Entry 5A70 (X-ray diffraction, 1.60 A resolution); this record covers chains A and B of the 4 polymer chains in the assembly.

Chain A (and B):
Name: LECB
From: Pseudomonas aeruginosa
Notes: chain B of this document is another copy of the same molecule, construct and numbering; everything in this record applies to it too
Reference sequence: U8MRX2 (U8MRX2_PSEAI); residues 1-114 here correspond to UniProt positions 2-115 (UniProt number = residue number + 1)
Sequence (114 residues; row label = number of the first residue in the row):
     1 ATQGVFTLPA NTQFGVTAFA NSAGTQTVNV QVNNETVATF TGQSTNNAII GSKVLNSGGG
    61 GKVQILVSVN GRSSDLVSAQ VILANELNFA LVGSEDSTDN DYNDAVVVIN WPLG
Metal / ion sites: Ca2+ site 1: Asn-21, Asp-101, Asn-103, Asp-104 (together with alpha-L-fucopyranose) (shared with Gly-114(B) of chain B); Ca2+ site 2: Glu-95, Asp-99, Asp-101, Asp-104 (together with alpha-L-fucopyranose); Ca2+ site 3: Gly-114 (together with alpha-L-fucopyranose) (shared with Asn-21(B), Asp-101(B), Asn-103(B), Asp-104(B) of chain B)
Reported in the primary citation:
  - binding site for alpha-L-fucopyranose: Asn-21, Ala-23, Thr-45, Asp-96, Asp-99, Asp-101, Gly-114
  - binding site for N-acetylglucosamine: Asp-96, Ser-97

Interface between chain A and chain B:
Contacting residue pairs (50):
  Gly-15(A) with Asn-47(B)
  Thr-17(A) with Phe-19(B)
  Phe-19(A) with Thr-17(B)
  Asn-21(A) with Leu-113(B); Gly-114(B), hydrogen bond (side chain-backbone)
  Thr-45(A) with Gly-114(B)
  Asn-46(A) with Val-54(B)
  Asn-47(A) with Gly-15(B); Asn-110(B), hydrogen bond; Leu-113(B)
  Ile-49(A) with Ile-49(B), hydrophobic; Ser-52(B)
  Ser-52(A) with Ile-49(B)
  Val-54(A) with Asn-46(B)
  Val-77(A) with Leu-83(B)
  Ser-78(A) with Leu-83(B)
  Ala-79(A) with Leu-83(B), hydrophobic
  Val-81(A) with Leu-91(B), hydrophobic
  Leu-83(A) with Val-77(B), hydrophobic; Ser-78(B); Ala-79(B), hydrophobic
  Ala-84(A) with Tyr-102(B), hydrophobic
  Glu-86(A) with Asn-100(B); Asp-101(B)
  Leu-87(A) with Gly-93(B); Tyr-102(B)
  Phe-89(A) with Leu-91(B), hydrophobic; Val-106(B), hydrophobic; Val-108(B), hydrophobic
  Leu-91(A) with Val-81(B), hydrophobic; Phe-89(B), hydrophobic
  Gly-93(A) with Leu-87(B)
  Asn-100(A) with Glu-86(B)
  Asp-101(A) with Glu-86(B); Gly-114(B)
  Tyr-102(A) with Leu-87(B)
  Asn-103(A) with Pro-112(B), hydrogen bond (side chain-backbone); Leu-113(B); Gly-114(B), hydrogen bond (side chain-backbone)
  Val-106(A) with Phe-89(B), hydrophobic
  Val-108(A) with Phe-89(B), hydrophobic
  Asn-110(A) with Asn-47(B), hydrogen bond
  Pro-112(A) with Asn-103(B), hydrogen bond (backbone-side chain)
  Leu-113(A) with Asn-21(B); Asn-47(B); Asn-103(B)
  Gly-114(A) with Asn-21(B), hydrogen bond (backbone-side chain); Thr-45(B); Asp-101(B); Asn-103(B), hydrogen bond (backbone-side chain)
Also at the interface, not in a pair above, chain A (33 interface residues in all): Ser-22, Val-92
Also at the interface, not in a pair above, chain B (33 interface residues in all): Ser-22, Ala-84, Val-92

Summary:
Chain A and chain B each contribute 33 residues to their interface; the contacts include 8 hydrogen bonds.
Polar contacts include Asn-21(A)/Gly-114(B), Asn-47(A)/Asn-110(B) and Asn-103(A)/Pro-112(B). The paper reports
a binding site for alpha-L-fucopyranose at Asn-21(A), Ala-23(A) and Thr-45(A) among others; a binding site for
N-acetylglucosamine at Asp-96(A) and Ser-97(A).
Both chains are LECB (Pseudomonas aeruginosa). Entry 5A70 (Structure of the LecB lectin from Pseudomonas
aeruginosa strain PA14 in complex with lewis x tetrasaccharide) was determined by X-ray diffraction together
with 6R35 from the same study.
